Entry 3JRM (X-ray diffraction, 2.90 A resolution); this record covers chains C and S of the 21 polymer chains in the assembly.

== Chain C ==
Name: Proteasome subunit alpha
From: Thermoplasma acidophilum
Notes: EC 3.4.25.1
UniProtKB: P25156 (PSMA_THEAC); residue numbers follow UniProt; this construct covers 7-233
Sequence (227 residues; numbered 7 to 233; the number before each row is that of its first residue):
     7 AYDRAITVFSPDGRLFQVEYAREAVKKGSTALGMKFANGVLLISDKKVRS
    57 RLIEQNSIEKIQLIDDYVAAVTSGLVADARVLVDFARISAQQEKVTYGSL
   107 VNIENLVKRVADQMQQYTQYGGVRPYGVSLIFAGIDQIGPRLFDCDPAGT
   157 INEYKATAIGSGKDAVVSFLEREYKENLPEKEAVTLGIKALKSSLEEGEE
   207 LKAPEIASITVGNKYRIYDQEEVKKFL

== Chain S ==
Name: Proteasome activator protein PA26
From: Trypanosoma brucei
UniProtKB: Q9U8G2 (Q9U8G2_9TRYP); residues 4-231 here = UniProt positions 4-231
Sequence (228 residues; numbered 4 to 231; the number before each row is that of its first residue):
     4 KRAALIQNLRDSYTETSSFAVIEEWAAGTLQEIEGIAKAAAEAHGVIRNS
    54 TYGRAQAEKSPEQLLGVLQRYQDLCHNVYCQAETIRTVIAIRIPEHKEAD
   104 NLGVAVQHAVLKIIDELEIKTLGSGEKSGSGGAPTPIGMYALREYLSARS
   154 TVEDKLLGSVDAESGKTKGGSQSPSLLLELRQIDADFMLKVELATTHLST
   204 MVRAVINAYLLNWKKLIQPRTGTDHMYS
Disordered / not traced: 162-171
Sequence notes: variant V49 (Thr in Q9U8G2); engineered mutation A102 (Glu in Q9U8G2), Y230 (Val in Q9U8G2)

== Chain C / chain S interface ==
Residue-residue contacts - 15 pairs, chain C then chain S:
  A30(C) - Y230(S)
  K33(C) - D227(S)
  K33(C) - Y230(S)
  G34(C) - S231(S)
  S35(C) - S231(S)  hydrogen bond (backbone-backbone)
  K53(C) - Y230(S)  hydrogen bond (side chain-backbone)
  R55(C) - H228(S)  hydrogen bond
  K66(C) - S231(S)  hydrogen bond (side chain-backbone)
  G80(C) - M229(S)
  G80(C) - Y230(S)
  G80(C) - S231(S)  hydrogen bond (backbone-backbone)
  L81(C) - M229(S)
  L81(C) - Y230(S)  hydrophobic
  V82(C) - M229(S)  hydrogen bond (backbone-backbone)
  V82(C) - S231(S)
Interface features reported in the paper:
  - specific contacts: A30(C)-Y230(S)

== Overview ==
Chain C and chain S form an interface of 10 and 5 residues respectively; the contacts include 6 hydrogen
bonds. Polar contacts include K53(C)-Y230(S), R55(C)-H228(S) and K66(C)-S231(S). The paper describes a contact
between A30(C) and Y230(S).
Here chain C is Proteasome subunit alpha (Thermoplasma acidophilum) and chain S is Proteasome activator
protein PA26 (Trypanosoma brucei). Entry 3JRM (Crystal structure of archaeal 20S proteasome in complex with
mutated P26 activator) was determined by X-ray diffraction (same publication as 3JSE and 3JTL).
